5UR5 - chain A; structure by X-ray diffraction, 1.93 A resolution.

Chain A:
Protein: Abscisic acid receptor PYR1
From: Arabidopsis thaliana
UniProtKB: O49686 (PYR1_ARATH); numbering as in UniProt (aligned over 1-181)
Chain sequence (181 residues; row label = number of the first residue in the row):
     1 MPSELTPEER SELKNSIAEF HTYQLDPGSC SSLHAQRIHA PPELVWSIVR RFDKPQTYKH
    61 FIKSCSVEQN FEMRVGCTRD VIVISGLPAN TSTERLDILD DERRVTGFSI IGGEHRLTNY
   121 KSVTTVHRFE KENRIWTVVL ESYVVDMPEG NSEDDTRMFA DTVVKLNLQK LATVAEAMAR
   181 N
Unresolved in the structure: 1-4, 149-151
Residues lining bound ligands: 8KP (N-(4-cyano-3-ethyl-5-methylphenyl)-1-(4-methylphenyl)methanesulfonamide): Pro55, Lys59, Phe61, Ile62, Arg79, Val81, Val83, Leu87, Pro88, Ala89, Ser92, Glu94, Phe108, Ile110, His115, Leu117, Tyr120, Phe159, Val163, Asn167
UniProt features mapped onto this chain:
  - motif: Ser85 to Ala89 (Gate loop), His115 to Leu117 (Latch loop)
  - binding site (abscisate): Lys59, Ala89 to Glu94, Arg116 to Ser122, Glu141
  - site (Involved in interactions with PP2Cs): Pro88, Ser152
  - modified residue: Thr78 (Phosphothreonine)
  - mutagenesis: Lys59 (K59Q: Impaired ABA-mediated binding to PP2Cs), Thr78 (T78A: Reduced CARK1-mediated phosphorylation), Pro88 (P88S: Insensitivity to pyrabactin and impaired ABA-mediated binding to PP2Cs), Arg116 (R116G: Impaired ABA-mediated binding to PP2Cs), Ser152 (S152L: Insensitivity to pyrabactin and impaired ABA-mediated binding to PP2Cs), Arg157 (R157H: Reduced sensitivity to pyrabactin)

Summary:
Chain A binds compound 8KP. From UniProt: 15 abscisate-binding residues and 6 mutagenesis sites.
Chain A is Abscisic acid receptor PYR1 (Arabidopsis thaliana); the structure, PYR1 bound to the rationally
designed agonist 4m, was determined by X-ray diffraction (same publication as 5UR6).
